PDB entry 8TNC | X-ray diffraction, 1.40 A resolution | chains A and B of the 3 polymer chains in the assembly

Chain A (and B):
Molecule: De novo designed protein
Source organism: synthetic construct
Notes: chain B of this document is another copy of the same molecule, construct and numbering; everything in this record applies to it too
Chain sequence (147 residues; each row starts with the number of its first residue):
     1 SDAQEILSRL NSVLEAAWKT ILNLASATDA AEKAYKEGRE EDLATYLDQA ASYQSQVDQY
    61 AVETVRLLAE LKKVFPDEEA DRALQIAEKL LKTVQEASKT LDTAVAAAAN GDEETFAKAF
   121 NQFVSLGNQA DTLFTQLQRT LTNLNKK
Small-molecule neighbours: Niraparib (3JD; 2-{4-[(3S)-piperidin-3-yl]phenyl}-2H-indazole-7-carboxamide): I21, L24, A25, T28, D29, E32, Q54, V57, V94, A97, F123, V124, G127, N128, A130, D131, F134

Chain A / chain B interface:
Residue-residue contacts - 24 pairs, chain A then chain B:
  A44(A) - R66(B)  hydrogen bond (backbone-side chain)
  D48(A) - Q59(B)  hydrogen bond
  D48(A) - R66(B)  salt bridge
  S55(A) - S55(B)  hydrogen bond
  Q59(A) - D48(B)  hydrogen bond
  V62(A) - V105(B)  hydrophobic
  V65(A) - A109(B)
  R66(A) - A44(B)  hydrogen bond (side chain-backbone)
  R66(A) - D48(B)  salt bridge
  R66(A) - A109(B)
  K73(A) - E40(B)  salt bridge
  E88(A) - N110(B)  hydrogen bond
  L91(A) - A106(B)  hydrophobic
  Q95(A) - D102(B)  hydrogen bond (side chain-backbone)
  Q95(A) - A106(B)
  K99(A) - K99(B)
  D102(A) - Q95(B)  hydrogen bond (backbone-side chain)
  T103(A) - Q95(B)
  V105(A) - V62(B)  hydrophobic
  A106(A) - L91(B)  hydrophobic
  A106(A) - Q95(B)
  A109(A) - V65(B)
  A109(A) - R66(B)
  N110(A) - E88(B)
Other interface residues (no listed pair), chain A (22 interface residues in all): E40, D58, A69, S98
Other interface residues (no listed pair), chain B (22 interface residues in all): D58, A69, K73, S98, T103

In short:
Chain A and chain B each contribute 22 residues to their interface; the contacts include 8 hydrogen bonds and
3 salt bridges. Polar contacts include D48(A)-R66(B), K73(A)-E40(B) and A44(A)-R66(B). Chain A binds
Niraparib.
Chain A and chain B are both De novo designed protein (synthetic construct); the structure, De novo designed
protein binds poly ADP ribose polymerase inhibitors (PARPi) - holo niraparib, was determined by X-ray
diffraction, deposited together with 8TN1, 8TN6, 8TNB and 8TND.
